7K9J - chains C and N of the 9 polymer chains in the assembly; structure by electron microscopy, 3.00 A resolution.

Chain C:
Molecule: Spike glycoprotein
Organism: Severe acute respiratory syndrome coronavirus 2
UniProtKB: P0DTC2 (SPIKE_SARS2); numbering as in UniProt; present here: 1-676, 680-1213
Chain sequence (1256 residues; each row starts with the number of its first residue; note: 3 numbers in that range are skipped by the numbering (no residue carries them; nothing is unmodelled there)):
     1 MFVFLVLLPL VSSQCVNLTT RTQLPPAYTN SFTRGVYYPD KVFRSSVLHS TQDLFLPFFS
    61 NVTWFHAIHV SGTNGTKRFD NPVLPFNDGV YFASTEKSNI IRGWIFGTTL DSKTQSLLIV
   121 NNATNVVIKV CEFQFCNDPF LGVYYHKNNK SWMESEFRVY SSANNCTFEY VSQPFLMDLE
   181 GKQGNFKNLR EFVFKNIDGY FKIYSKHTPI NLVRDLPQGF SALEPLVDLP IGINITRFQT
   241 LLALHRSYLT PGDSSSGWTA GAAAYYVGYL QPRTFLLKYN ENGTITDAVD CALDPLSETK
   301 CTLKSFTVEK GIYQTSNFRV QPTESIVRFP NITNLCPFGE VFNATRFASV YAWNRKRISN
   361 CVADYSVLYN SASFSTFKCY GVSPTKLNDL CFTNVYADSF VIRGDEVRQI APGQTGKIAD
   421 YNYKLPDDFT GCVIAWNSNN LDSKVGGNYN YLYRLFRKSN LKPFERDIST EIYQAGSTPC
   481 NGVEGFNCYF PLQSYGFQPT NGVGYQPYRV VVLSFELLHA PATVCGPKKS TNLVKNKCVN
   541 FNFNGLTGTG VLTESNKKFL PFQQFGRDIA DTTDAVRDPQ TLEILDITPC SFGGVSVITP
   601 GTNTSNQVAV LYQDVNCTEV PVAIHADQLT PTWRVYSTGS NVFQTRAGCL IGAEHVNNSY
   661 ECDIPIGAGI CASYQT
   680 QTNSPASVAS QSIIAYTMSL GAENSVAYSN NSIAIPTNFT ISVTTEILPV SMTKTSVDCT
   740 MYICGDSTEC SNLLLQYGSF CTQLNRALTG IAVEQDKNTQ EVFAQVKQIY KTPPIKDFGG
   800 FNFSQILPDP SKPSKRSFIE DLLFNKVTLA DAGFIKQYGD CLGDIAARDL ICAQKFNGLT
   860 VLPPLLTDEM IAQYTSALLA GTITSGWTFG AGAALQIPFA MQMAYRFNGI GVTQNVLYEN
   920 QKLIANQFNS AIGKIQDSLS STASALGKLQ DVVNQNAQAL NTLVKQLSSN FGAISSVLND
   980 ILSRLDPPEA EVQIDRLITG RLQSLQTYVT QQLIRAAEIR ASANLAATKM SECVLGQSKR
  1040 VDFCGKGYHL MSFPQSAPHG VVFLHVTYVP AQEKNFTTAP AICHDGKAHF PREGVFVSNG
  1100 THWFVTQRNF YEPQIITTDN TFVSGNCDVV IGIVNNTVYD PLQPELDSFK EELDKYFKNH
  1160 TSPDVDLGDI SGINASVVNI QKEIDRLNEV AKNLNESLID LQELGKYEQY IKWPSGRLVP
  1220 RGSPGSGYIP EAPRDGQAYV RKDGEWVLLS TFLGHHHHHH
Unresolved in the structure: 1-26, 70-79, 144-164, 173-185, 246-262, 469-488, 621-640, 680-688, 828-853, 1148-1259
Sequence notes: engineered mutation Ala685 (Arg in P0DTC2), Pro986 (Lys in P0DTC2), Pro987 (Val in P0DTC2); expression tag (1214-1259)
Cystine bridges: Cys131-Cys166, Cys291-Cys301, Cys336-Cys361, Cys379-Cys432, Cys391-Cys525, Cys538-Cys590, Cys617-Cys649, Cys662-Cys671, Cys738-Cys760, Cys743-Cys749, Cys1032-Cys1043, Cys1082-Cys1126
Covalent attachments: N-acetylglucosamine (NAG) linked to Asn61, Asn165, Asn234, Asn282, Asn331, Asn616, Asn657, Asn709, Asn717, Asn801, Asn1074, Asn1098, Asn1134; glycan linked to Asn343, Asn603
UniProt features mapped onto this chain:
  - region: Asn280 to Cys301 (Putative superantigen), Arg403 to Asp405 (Integrin-binding motif), Asn448 to Phe456 (Immunodominant HLA epitope recognized by the CD8+), Ser816 to Tyr837 (Fusion peptide 1), Lys835 to Phe855 (Fusion peptide 2), Asp1163 to Glu1202 (Heptad repeat 2)
  - site: Arg815, Ser816 (Cleavage)
  - glycosylation: Asn17 (N-linked (GlcNAc...) (complex) asparagine), Asn61 (N-linked (GlcNAc...) (hybrid) asparagine), Asn74 (N-linked (GlcNAc...) (complex) asparagine), Asn122 (N-linked (GlcNAc...) (hybrid) asparagine), Asn149 (N-linked (GlcNAc...) (complex) asparagine), Asn165 (N-linked (GlcNAc...) (complex) asparagine), Asn234 (N-linked (GlcNAc...) (high mannose) asparagine), Asn282 (N-linked (GlcNAc...) (complex) asparagine), Thr323 (O-linked (GalNAc) threonine), Ser325 (O-linked (HexNAc...) serine), Asn331 (N-linked (GlcNAc...) (complex) asparagine), Asn343 (N-linked (GlcNAc...) (complex) asparagine), Asn603 (N-linked (GlcNAc...) (hybrid) asparagine), Asn616 (N-linked (GlcNAc...) (complex) asparagine), Asn657 (N-linked (GlcNAc...) (complex) asparagine), Thr676 (O-linked (GlcNAc...) threonine), Asn709 (N-linked (GlcNAc...) (high mannose) asparagine), Asn717 (N-linked (GlcNAc...) (hybrid) asparagine), Asn801 (N-linked (GlcNAc...) (hybrid) asparagine), Asn1074 (N-linked (GlcNAc...) (hybrid) asparagine) and 5 more in UniProt

Chain N:
Molecule: 2H04 light chain
Organism: Mus musculus
Chain sequence (106 residues; numbered 1 to 106; the number before each row is that of its first residue):
     1 DIVLTQSPAI LSVSPGERVS FSCRASQNIG TIIHWYQQRT NGSPRLLIKY ASESVSGIPS
    61 RFSGSGSGTD FTLSINSVES EDIADYYCQQ SSSWPLTFGA GTKLEL
Cystine bridges: Cys23-Cys88

Interface between chain C and chain N:
Pairs across the interface (11; chain C residue first):
  Glu340(C) - Gln27(N)  hydrogen bond
  Glu340(C) - Asn28(N)
  Glu340(C) - Ser93(N)
  Asn343(C) - Ser93(N)
  Asn343(C) - Trp94(N)  hydrogen bond (backbone-backbone)
  Ala344(C) - Ser92(N)
  Ala344(C) - Trp94(N)
  Thr345(C) - Ser91(N)  hydrogen bond (side chain-backbone)
  Thr345(C) - Ser92(N)  hydrogen bond (side chain-backbone)
  Thr345(C) - Ser93(N)
  Leu441(C) - Trp94(N)  hydrophobic
Also at the interface, not in a pair above, chain C (8 interface residues in all): Pro337, Gly339, Arg509
Also at the interface, not in a pair above, chain N (7 interface residues in all): Ile2

Summary:
8 residues of chain C face 7 of chain N across their interface, with 4 hydrogen bonds. Polar contacts include
Glu340(C)-Gln27(N), Thr345(C)-Ser91(N) and Thr345(C)-Ser92(N). Covalently linked N-acetylglucosamine: at
Asn61(C), Asn165(C), Asn234(C), Asn282(C), Asn331(C) and Asn616(C) and 7 more.
Chain C is Spike glycoprotein (Severe acute respiratory syndrome coronavirus 2) and chain N is 2H04 light
chain (Mus musculus); the structure, SARS-CoV-2 Spike in complex with neutralizing Fab 2H04 (three down
conformation), was determined by electron microscopy, deposited together with 7K9H, 7K9I and 7K9K.
